PDB entry 8F2X | X-ray diffraction, 3.50 A resolution | chains A and L of the 3 polymer chains in the assembly

# Chain A
Name: Spike protein S1
Source organism: Severe acute respiratory syndrome coronavirus 2
Notes: fragment: receptor binding domain (RBD)
Reference sequence: P0DTC2 (SPIKE_SARS2); numbering as in UniProt (aligned over 331-527)
Chain sequence (205 residues; row label = number of the first residue in the row):
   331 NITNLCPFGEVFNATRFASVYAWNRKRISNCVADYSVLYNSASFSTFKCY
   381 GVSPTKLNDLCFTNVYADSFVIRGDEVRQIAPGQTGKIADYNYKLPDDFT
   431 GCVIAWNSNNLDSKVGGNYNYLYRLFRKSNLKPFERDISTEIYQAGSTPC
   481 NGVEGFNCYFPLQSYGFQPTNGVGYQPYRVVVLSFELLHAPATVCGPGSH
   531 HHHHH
Unresolved in the structure: 331-332, 530-535
Cystine bridges: Cys336-Cys361, Cys379-Cys432, Cys391-Cys525, Cys480-Cys488
Covalently attached groups: N-acetylglucosamine (NAG) linked to Asn343
Construct notes: expression tag (528-535)
Swiss-Prot annotation at these positions:
  - region: Arg403 to Asp405 (Integrin-binding motif), Asn448 to Phe456 (Immunodominant HLA epitope recognized by the CD8+)
  - glycosylation (N-linked (GlcNAc...) asparagine): Asn331 (complex), Asn343 (complex)
  - natural variant: Gly339 (G339D: In strain: Omicron/BA.1, Omicron/BA.2 and 4 more; G339H: In strain: Omicron/BA.2.75, Omicron/XBB.1.5 and 1 more), Arg346 (R346K: In strain: Mu/B.1.621; R346T: In strain: Omicron/BQ.1.1, Omicron/XBB.1.5 and 1 more), Leu368 (L368I: In strain: Omicron/XBB.1.5, Omicron/EG.5.1), Ser371 (S371F: In strain: Omicron/BA.2, Omicron/BA.2.12.1 and 6 more; S371L: In strain: Omicron/BA.1), Ser373 (S373P: In strain: Omicron/BA.1, Omicron/BA.2 and 7 more), Ser375 (S375F: In strain: Omicron/BA.1, Omicron/BA.2 and 7 more), Thr376 (T376A: In strain: Omicron/BA.2, Omicron/BA.2.12.1 and 5 more), Asp405 (D405N: In strain: Omicron/BA.2, Omicron/BA.2.12.1 and 6 more), Arg408 (R408S: In strain: Omicron/BA.2, Omicron/BA.2.12.1 and 6 more), Lys417 (K417N: In strain: Beta/B.1.351, Omicron/BA.1 and 8 more; K417T: In strain: Gamma/P.1), Asn440 (N440K: In strain: Omicron/BA.1, Omicron/BA.2 and 7 more), Lys444 (K444T: In strain: Omicron/BQ.1.1), 16 further natural variant entries in UniProt
  - mutagenesis: Asn331 (N331Q: Reduced viral infectivity), Asn343 (N343Q: Reduced viral infectivity), Leu452 (L452R: Increased resistance to neutralizing antibodies. Decreases HLA binding to NF9 epitope. Increased binding affinity to human ACE2), Tyr453 (Y453F: Decreased HLA binding to NF9 epitope. Increased binding affinity to human ACE2), Ala475 (A475V: Increased resistance to neutralizing antibodies), Val483 (V483A: Increased resistance to neutralizing antibodies), Glu484 (E484D: Increased replication in human TMEM106B overexpressing cells), Phe490 (F490L: Increased resistance to neutralizing antibodies and human covalescent sera neutralization), Gln493 (Q493N: Reduced host ACE2-binding affinity in vitro; Q493Y: Reduced host ACE2-binding affinity in vitro), Asn501 (N501T: Reduced host ACE2-binding affinity in vitro; N501Y: Increased binding affinity to human ACE2), His519 (H519P: Increased resistance to human covalescent sera neutralization)

# Chain L
Name: WRAIR-2123 Fab Light chain
Source organism: Homo sapiens
Notes: antibody fragment or engineered binder
Chain sequence (214 residues; each row starts with the number of its first residue):
     1 DIQMTQSPSSLSASVGDRVTITCQTSQDISNYLNWYQQKPGKAPKLLIYD
    51 ASNLETGVPSRFSGSGSGTDFTFTISSLQPEDIATYYCQQYDNLPLTFGG
   101 GTKVDIKRTVAAPSVFIFPPSDEQLKSGTASVVCLLNNFYPREAKVQWKV
   151 DNALQSGNSQESVTEQDSKDSTYSLSSTLTLSKADYEKHKVYACEVTHQG
   201 LSSPVTKSFNRGEC
Unresolved in the structure: 1, 212-214
Cystine bridges: Cys23-Cys88, Cys134-Cys194

# Interface between chain A and chain L
Pairs across the interface (12; chain A residue first):
  Arg403(A) - Asp50(L)  salt bridge
  Asp405(A) - Tyr49(L)
  Arg408(A) - Asn53(L)
  Gln409(A) - Tyr32(L)  hydrogen bond
  Thr415(A) - Gly66(L)  hydrogen bond (side chain-backbone)
  Gly416(A) - Tyr32(L)
  Lys417(A) - Asn31(L)
  Lys417(A) - Tyr32(L)  hydrogen bond (backbone-side chain)
  Tyr421(A) - Asn31(L)
  Ala475(A) - Asp28(L)
  Phe486(A) - Pro95(L)
  Tyr505(A) - Tyr49(L)  hydrophobic
Interface residues without a listed pair, chain A (12 interface residues in all): Tyr489
Interface residues without a listed pair, chain L (11 interface residues in all): Ser67, Asp92, Leu94

# Summary
Chain A and chain L form an interface of 12 and 11 residues respectively, with 3 hydrogen bonds and 1 salt
bridge. Polar contacts include Arg403(A)-Asp50(L), Gln409(A)-Tyr32(L) and Thr415(A)-Gly66(L).
N-acetylglucosamine is covalently linked to Asn343(A). Curated annotation (UniProt) lists 11 mutagenesis sites
on chain A.
Chain A is Spike protein S1 (Severe acute respiratory syndrome coronavirus 2) and chain L is WRAIR-2123 Fab
Light chain (Homo sapiens); the structure, Crystal structure of antibody WRAIR-2123 in complex with SARS-CoV-2
receptor binding domain, was determined by X-ray diffraction.
